PDB entry 4CYV | X-ray diffraction, 2.30 A resolution | chains A and F of the 6 polymer chains in the assembly

# Chain A
Molecule: Hemagglutinin
Organism: Influenza A virus (A/MALLARD/SWEDEN/51/2002 (H10N2))
Notes: fragment: ha1, residues 17-340
UniProtKB: E0YNJ7 (E0YNJ7_9INFA); the construct lacks a stretch of the UniProt sequence and is renumbered around it, so the offset changes along the chain: 10-127 = UniProt 17-134; 128-158 = UniProt 136-166; 159-261 = UniProt 169-271; 263-276 = UniProt 272-285; 1 more segments
Amino-acid sequence (324 residues; each row starts with the number of its first residue; note: 1 number in that range is skipped by the numbering (no residue carries it; nothing is unmodelled there); a row labelled like 158A-158B holds insertion residues (158A, then the next letters in order)):
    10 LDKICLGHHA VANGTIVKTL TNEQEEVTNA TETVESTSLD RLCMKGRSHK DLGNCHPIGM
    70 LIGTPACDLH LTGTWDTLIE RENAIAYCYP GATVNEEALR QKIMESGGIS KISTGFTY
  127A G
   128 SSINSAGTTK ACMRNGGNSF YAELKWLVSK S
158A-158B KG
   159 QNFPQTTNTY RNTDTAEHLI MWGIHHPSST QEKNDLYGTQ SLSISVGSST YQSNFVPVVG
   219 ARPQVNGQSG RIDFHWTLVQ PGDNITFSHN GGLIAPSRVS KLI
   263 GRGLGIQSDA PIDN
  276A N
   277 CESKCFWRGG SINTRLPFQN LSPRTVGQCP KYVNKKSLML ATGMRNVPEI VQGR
Not modelled in the structure: 10, 326-330
Disulfide bonds: Cys-52/Cys-277, Cys-64/Cys-76, Cys-97/Cys-139, Cys-281/Cys-305
Glycans and other covalent adducts: N-acetylglucosamine (NAG) linked to Asn-38, Asn-242

# Chain F
Molecule: Hemagglutinin
Organism: Influenza A virus (A/MALLARD/SWEDEN/51/2002 (H10N2))
Notes: fragment: ha2, residues 341-513
UniProtKB: E0YNJ7 (E0YNJ7_9INFA); residues 1-172 here correspond to UniProt positions 341-512 (UniProt number = residue number + 340)
Amino-acid sequence (172 residues; numbered 1 to 172; the number before each row is that of its first residue):
     1 GLFGAIAGFI ENGWEGMVDG WYGFRHQNAQ GTGQAADYKS TQAAIDQITG KLNRLIEKTN
    61 TEFESIESEF SEIEHQIGNV INWTKDSITD IWTYQAELLV AMENQHTIDM ADSEMLNLYE
   121 RVRKQLRQNA EEDGKGCFEI YHACDDSCME SIRNNTYDHS QYREEALLNR LN
Disulfide bonds: Cys-144/Cys-148
Glycans and other covalent adducts: N-acetylglucosamine (NAG) linked to Asn-82

# Chain A / chain F interface
Residue-residue contacts (8; chain A residue first):
  Glu-106(A) / Gln-76(F)
  Ala-107(A) / Glu-74(F)
  Ala-107(A) / His-75(F)
  Gln-110(A) / Asn-79(F)  hydrogen bond
  Lys-111(A) / His-75(F)
  Glu-114(A) / His-75(F)  salt bridge
  Glu-114(A) / Asn-79(F)  hydrogen bond
  Lys-307(A) / Asp-90(F)  salt bridge
Interface residues without a listed pair, chain A (7 interface residues in all): Leu-236
Interface residues without a listed pair, chain F (6 interface residues in all): Glu-72

# Overview
Chain A and chain F form an interface of 7 and 6 residues respectively, with 2 hydrogen bonds and 2 salt
bridges. Among the polar pairs are Glu-114(A)/His-75(F), Lys-307(A)/Asp-90(F) and Gln-110(A)/Asn-79(F).
N-acetylglucosamine is covalently linked to Asn-38(A) and Asn-242(A). N-acetylglucosamine is covalently linked
to Asn-82(F).
Here chain A is Hemagglutinin and chain F is Hemagglutinin, both from Influenza A virus
(A/MALLARD/SWEDEN/51/2002 (H10N2)). Entry 4CYV (Structure of the A_mallard_Sweden_51_2002 H10 Avian
Haemmaglutinin) was determined by X-ray diffraction, deposited together with 4CYW, 4CYZ, 4CZ0 and 4D00.
